2ESF - chains A and B; structure by X-ray diffraction, 2.25 A resolution.

== Chain A (and B) ==
Name: Carbonic anhydrase 2
Source organism: Escherichia coli
Notes: EC 4.2.1.1; chain B of this document is another copy of the same molecule, construct and numbering; everything in this record applies to it too
UniProtKB: P61517 (CAN_ECOLI); numbering as in UniProt (aligned over 1-220)
Amino-acid sequence (220 residues; each row starts with the number of its first residue):
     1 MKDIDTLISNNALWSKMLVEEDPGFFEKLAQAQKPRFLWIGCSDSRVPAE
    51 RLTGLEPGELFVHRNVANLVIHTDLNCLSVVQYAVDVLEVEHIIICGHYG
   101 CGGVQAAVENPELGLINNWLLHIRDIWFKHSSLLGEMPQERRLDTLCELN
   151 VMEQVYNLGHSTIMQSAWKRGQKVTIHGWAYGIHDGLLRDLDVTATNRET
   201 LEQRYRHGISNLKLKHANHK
Unresolved in the structure: 1-2, 216-220 (chain B: 1, 216-220)
Ion coordination: Zn2+: C42, D44, H98, C101
Small-molecule neighbours: bicarbonate ion (BCT): W39, G41, C42, S45, R46, V47, P48, A49, L52, R64, C96, Y181
Swiss-Prot annotation at these positions:
  - binding site (Zn(2+)): C42, D44, H98, C101

== How chain A and chain B interact ==
Pairs across the interface (109; chain A residue first):
  D3(A) with R36(B), salt bridge
  I4(A) with F37(B), hydrophobic; H92(B); H177(B); W179(B), hydrophobic
  L7(A) with F37(B), hydrophobic; T53(B); L55(B), hydrophobic
  I8(A) with W179(B), hydrophobic
  N10(A) with T53(B), hydrogen bond (side chain-backbone)
  N11(A) with L52(B), hydrogen bond (side chain-backbone); G186(B), hydrogen bond (side chain-backbone); L187(B); L188(B), hydrogen bond (side chain-backbone)
  A12(A) with L187(B), hydrophobic
  W14(A) with V47(B), hydrophobic; G186(B)
  S15(A) with D185(B), hydrogen bond (side chain-backbone)
  F25(A) with R51(B)
  F26(A) with I183(B); H184(B); D185(B); G186(B)
  A30(A) with I183(B), hydrophobic
  Q33(A) with R46(B), hydrogen bond (backbone-side chain)
  R36(A) with K2(B), hydrogen bond (side chain-backbone)
  F37(A) with K2(B); L7(B), hydrophobic
  S43(A) with L60(B); F61(B); V62(B), hydrogen bond (side chain-backbone); V80(B)
  D44(A) with L60(B); F61(B)
  R46(A) with L29(B), hydrogen bond (side chain-backbone); P57(B); G58(B)
  V47(A) with L29(B), hydrophobic
  P48(A) with E50(B); P57(B)
  R51(A) with W14(B)
  L52(A) with N11(B), hydrogen bond (backbone-side chain); W14(B), hydrophobic
  T53(A) with L7(B); N10(B), hydrogen bond (backbone-side chain)
  G54(A) with K2(B), hydrogen bond (backbone-side chain)
  L55(A) with K2(B); L7(B), hydrophobic
  P57(A) with R46(B); P48(B); R51(B)
  G58(A) with R46(B)
  E59(A) with K2(B), salt bridge
  L60(A) with D44(B)
  F61(A) with S43(B); D44(B)
  V62(A) with S43(B), hydrogen bond (backbone-side chain); R64(B)
  H63(A) with R64(B), hydrogen bond (side chain-backbone); N76(B), hydrogen bond
  R64(A) with V62(B); H63(B), hydrogen bond (backbone-side chain); R64(B)
  N65(A) with N76(B)
  V66(A) with V80(B), hydrophobic
  D74(A) with N76(B), hydrogen bond
  N76(A) with H63(B); N65(B); D74(B), hydrogen bond; N76(B); W119(B)
  S79(A) with I116(B); W119(B)
  V80(A) with S43(B); V66(B), hydrophobic
  Q82(A) with L113(B), hydrogen bond (side chain-backbone); G114(B); L115(B), hydrogen bond (side chain-backbone); I116(B), hydrogen bond (side chain-backbone)
  Y83(A) with G102(B); I116(B), hydrophobic
  V87(A) with L113(B), hydrophobic
  H92(A) with I4(B)
  I94(A) with I4(B), hydrophobic
  G102(A) with Y83(B)
  L113(A) with Q82(B), hydrogen bond (backbone-side chain)
  G114(A) with Q82(B)
  L115(A) with L75(B), hydrophobic; Q82(B)
  I116(A) with S79(B); Q82(B), hydrogen bond (backbone-side chain); Y83(B), hydrophobic
  W119(A) with N76(B); S79(B)
  I163(A) with L115(B), hydrophobic
  H177(A) with I4(B)
  W179(A) with I4(B), hydrophobic; I8(B), hydrophobic
  I183(A) with F26(B); L29(B), hydrophobic
  H184(A) with F26(B)
  D185(A) with S15(B), hydrogen bond (backbone-side chain); F26(B)
  G186(A) with N11(B), hydrogen bond (backbone-side chain); W14(B); F26(B)
  L187(A) with N11(B); A12(B), hydrophobic
  L188(A) with N11(B), hydrogen bond (backbone-side chain)
Other interface residues (no listed pair), chain A (68 interface residues in all): L29, P35, S45, E50, E56, L75, C77, L78, G103
Other interface residues (no listed pair), chain B (64 interface residues in all): F25, A30, S45, G54, C77, L78, V87, I94, G103, I163

== Summary ==
68 residues of chain A and 64 residues of chain B are in contact, with 26 hydrogen bonds and 2 salt bridges.
Polar pairs include D3(A)-R36(B), E59(A)-K2(B) and N10(A)-T53(B). Bound to chain A: bicarbonate ion. UniProt
lists 4 Zn2+-binding residues on chain A.
Both chains are Carbonic anhydrase 2 (Escherichia coli). Entry 2ESF (Identification of a Novel Non-Catalytic
Bicarbonate Binding Site in Eubacterial beta-Carbonic Anhydrase) was determined by X-ray diffraction (same
publication as 2A8C and 2A8D).
